Entry 5TQZ (X-ray diffraction, 1.60 A resolution); this record covers chains A and B of the 4 polymer chains in the assembly.

== Chain A (and B) ==
Protein: Frutapin
Organism: Artocarpus altilis
Notes: chain B of this document is another copy of the same molecule, construct and numbering; everything in this record applies to it too
Sequence (150 residues; each row starts with the number of its first residue):
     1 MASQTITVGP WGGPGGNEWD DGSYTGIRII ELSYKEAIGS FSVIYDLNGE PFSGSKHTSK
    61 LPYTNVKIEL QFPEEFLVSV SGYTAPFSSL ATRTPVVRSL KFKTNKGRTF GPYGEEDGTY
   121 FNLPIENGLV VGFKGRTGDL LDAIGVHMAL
Ligand contacts: alpha-D-glucopyranose (GLC): G15, G16, L90, A91, T94, V96, G138, D139, L140, D142
Reported in the primary citation:
  - binding site for alpha-D-glucopyranose: G16, L90, G138, D139, L140, D142
  - contacts within the chain: K60-D139 (from molecular simulation)

== How chain A and chain B interact ==
Residue-residue contacts (42):
  Q4(A) - N127(B)  hydrogen bond
  Q4(A) - L150(B)
  T5(A) - N127(B)  hydrogen bond (backbone-side chain)
  I6(A) - I6(B)  hydrophobic
  I6(A) - N127(B)
  I6(A) - M148(B)
  I6(A) - A149(B)  hydrophobic
  I6(A) - L150(B)
  T7(A) - I125(B)
  T7(A) - E126(B)  hydrogen bond (backbone-backbone)
  T7(A) - N127(B)  hydrogen bond (backbone-backbone)
  V8(A) - P124(B)
  G9(A) - P124(B)  hydrogen bond (backbone-backbone)
  G9(A) - E126(B)
  P10(A) - P124(B)
  P10(A) - E126(B)
  W11(A) - N122(B)  hydrogen bond (side chain-backbone)
  W11(A) - P124(B)
  T119(A) - Y120(B)
  Y120(A) - T119(B)
  Y120(A) - Y120(B)
  N122(A) - W11(B)  hydrogen bond (backbone-side chain)
  L123(A) - V8(B)  hydrophobic
  L123(A) - L123(B)  hydrophobic
  P124(A) - V8(B)
  P124(A) - G9(B)  hydrogen bond (backbone-backbone)
  P124(A) - P10(B)
  P124(A) - W11(B)
  I125(A) - T7(B)
  E126(A) - T7(B)  hydrogen bond (backbone-backbone)
  E126(A) - G9(B)
  E126(A) - P10(B)
  E126(A) - K134(B)  salt bridge
  N127(A) - Q4(B)  hydrogen bond
  N127(A) - T5(B)  hydrogen bond (side chain-backbone)
  N127(A) - I6(B)
  N127(A) - T7(B)  hydrogen bond (backbone-backbone)
  K134(A) - E126(B)  salt bridge
  M148(A) - I6(B)
  A149(A) - I6(B)
  L150(A) - Q4(B)
  L150(A) - I6(B)
Also at the interface, not in a pair above, chain A (21 interface residues in all): G128

== Overview ==
21 residues of chain A face 20 of chain B across their interface; the contacts include 12 hydrogen bonds and 2
salt bridges. Polar pairs include E126(A)-K134(B), Q4(A)-N127(B) and T5(A)-N127(B). From the paper: a binding
site for alpha-D-glucopyranose at G16(A), L90(A) and G138(A) among others; contacts within the chain involving
K60(A) and D139(A).
Both chains are Frutapin (Artocarpus altilis). Entry 5TQZ (Frutapin complexed with alpha-D-glucose) was
determined by X-ray diffraction (same publication as 5KRP and 5M6O).
